Entry 6PE4 (electron microscopy, 3.10 A resolution); this record covers chains A and F of the 16 polymer chains in the assembly.

[Chain A]
Protein: V-type proton ATPase subunit a, vacuolar isoform
Organism: Saccharomyces cerevisiae (strain ATCC 204508 / S288c)
Reference sequence: P32563 (VPH1_YEAST); residue numbers follow UniProt; this construct covers 1-840
Sequence (1012 residues; each row starts with the number of its first residue):
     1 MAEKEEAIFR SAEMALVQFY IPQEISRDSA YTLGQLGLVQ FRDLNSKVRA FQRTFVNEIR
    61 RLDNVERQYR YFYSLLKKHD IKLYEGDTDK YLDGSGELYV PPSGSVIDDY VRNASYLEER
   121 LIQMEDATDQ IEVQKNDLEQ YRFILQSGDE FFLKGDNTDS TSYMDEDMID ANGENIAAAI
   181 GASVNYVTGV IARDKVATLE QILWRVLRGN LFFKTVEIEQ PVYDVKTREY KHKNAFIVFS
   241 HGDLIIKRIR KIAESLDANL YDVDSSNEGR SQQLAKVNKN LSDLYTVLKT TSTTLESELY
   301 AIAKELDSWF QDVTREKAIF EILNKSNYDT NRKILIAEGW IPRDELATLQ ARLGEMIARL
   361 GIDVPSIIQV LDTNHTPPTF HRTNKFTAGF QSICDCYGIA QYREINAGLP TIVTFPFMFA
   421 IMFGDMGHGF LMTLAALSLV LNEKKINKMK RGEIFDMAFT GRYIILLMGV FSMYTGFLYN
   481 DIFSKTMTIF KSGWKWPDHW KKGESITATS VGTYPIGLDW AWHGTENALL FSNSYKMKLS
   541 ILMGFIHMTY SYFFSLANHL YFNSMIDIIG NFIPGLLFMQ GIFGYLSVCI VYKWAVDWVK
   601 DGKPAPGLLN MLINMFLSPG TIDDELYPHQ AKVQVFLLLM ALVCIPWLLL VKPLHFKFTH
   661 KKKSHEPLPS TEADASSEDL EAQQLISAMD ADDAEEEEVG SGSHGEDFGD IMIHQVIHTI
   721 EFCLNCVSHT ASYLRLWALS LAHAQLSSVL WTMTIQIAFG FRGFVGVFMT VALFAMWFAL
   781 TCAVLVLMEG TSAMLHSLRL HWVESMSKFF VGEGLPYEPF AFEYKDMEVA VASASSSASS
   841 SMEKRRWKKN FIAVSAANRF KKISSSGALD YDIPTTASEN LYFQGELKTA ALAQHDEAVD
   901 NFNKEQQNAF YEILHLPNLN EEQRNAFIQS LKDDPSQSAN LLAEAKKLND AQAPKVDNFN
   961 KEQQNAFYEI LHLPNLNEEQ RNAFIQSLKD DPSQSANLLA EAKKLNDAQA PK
Not modelled in the structure: 1-2, 156-183, 660-706, 836-1012
Sequence notes: expression tag (841-1012)
UniProt features mapped onto this chain:
  - modified residue: Ala2 (N-acetylalanine)

[Chain F]
Protein: Uncharacterized protein YPR170W-B
Organism: Saccharomyces cerevisiae (strain ATCC 204508 / S288c)
Reference sequence: P0C5R9 (YP17B_YEAST); residue numbers follow UniProt; this construct covers 1-85
Sequence (85 residues; each row starts with the number of its first residue):
     1 MRPVVSTGKA WCCTVLSAFG VVILSVIAHL FNTNHESFVG SINDPEDGPA VAHTVYLAAL
    61 VYLVFFVFCG FQVYLARRKP SIELR
Not modelled in the structure: 1-2, 77-85

[Chain A / chain F interface]
Contacting residue pairs - 25 pairs, chain A then chain F:
  Leu434(A) with Phe19(F), hydrophobic
  Lys485(A) with Ser37(F)
  Thr488(A) with His35(F)
  Lys502(A) with Ile42(F)
  Trp751(A) with Ile27(F), hydrophobic
  Phe759(A) with Ile27(F), hydrophobic; Phe31(F), hydrophobic; Pro45(F); Val51(F)
  Phe761(A) with Thr54(F)
  Arg762(A) with Val51(F)
  Gly766(A) with Thr54(F)
  Val767(A) with Thr54(F)
  Thr770(A) with Thr54(F); Ala58(F)
  Val771(A) with Ala58(F), hydrophobic; Tyr62(F), hydrogen bond (backbone-side chain)
  Phe774(A) with Phe19(F); Gly20(F); Ile23(F), hydrophobic; Leu24(F), hydrophobic; Tyr62(F), hydrophobic
  Ala775(A) with Tyr62(F)
  Phe778(A) with Leu16(F), hydrophobic; Phe19(F), hydrophobic
Other interface residues (no listed pair), chain A (19 interface residues in all): Phe483, Ile755, Gly763, Trp777
Other interface residues (no listed pair), chain F (20 interface residues in all): Phe38, Ala50, Val55, Leu57, Val61

[Overview]
19 residues of chain A and 20 residues of chain F are in contact, with 1 hydrogen bond. The hydrogen-bonded
pair is Val771(A)-Tyr62(F).
Chain A is V-type proton ATPase subunit a, vacuolar isoform and chain F is Uncharacterized protein YPR170W-B,
both from Saccharomyces cerevisiae (strain ATCC 204508 / S288c); the structure, Yeast Vo motor in complex with
1 VopQ molecule, was determined by electron microscopy, deposited together with 6PE5.
